4YVH - chain A; structure by X-ray diffraction, 1.60 A resolution.

# Chain A
Name: tRNA (guanine-N(1)-)-methyltransferase
Source organism: Haemophilus influenzae (strain ATCC 51907 / DSM 11121 / KW20 / Rd)
Notes: EC 2.1.1.228
UniProtKB: P43912 (TRMD_HAEIN); residue numbers follow UniProt; this construct covers 1-246
Amino-acid sequence (266 residues; each row starts with the number of its first residue; numbers below 1 keep their minus sign (Met-19 is residue -19)):
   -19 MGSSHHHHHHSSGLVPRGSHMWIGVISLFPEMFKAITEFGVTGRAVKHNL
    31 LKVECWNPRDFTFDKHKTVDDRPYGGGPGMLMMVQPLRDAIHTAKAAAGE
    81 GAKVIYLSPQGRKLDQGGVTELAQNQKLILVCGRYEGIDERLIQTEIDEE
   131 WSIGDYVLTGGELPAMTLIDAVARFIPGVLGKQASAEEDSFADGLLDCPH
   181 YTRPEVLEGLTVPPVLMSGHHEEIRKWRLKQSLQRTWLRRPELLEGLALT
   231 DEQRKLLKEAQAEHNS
Disordered / not traced: -19 to -2, 161-168
Construct notes: expression tag (-19 to 0)
Residues lining bound ligands: sinefungin (SFG): Tyr86, Leu87, Ser88, Pro89, Gln90, Cys112, Gly113, Arg114, Tyr115, Glu116, Gly117, Trp131, Ser132, Ile133, Gly134, Tyr136, Val137, Leu138, Thr139, Gly140, Gly141, Pro144, Asp169, Ser170, Asp177, His180
Swiss-Prot annotation at these positions:
  - active site: Asp169 (Proton acceptor)
  - binding site (S-adenosyl-L-methionine): Tyr86, Gly113, Ile133 to Leu138
What the authors report for this chain:
  - conformationally variable residues (order/disorder transition): Gly161 to Glu168
  - catalytic residues: Arg154, Asp169 (proposed by the authors, not directly observed)
  - mutagenesis - D169A (4,100-fold): abolished catalytic activity
  - mutagenesis - R154A: abolished catalytic activity on Tma tRNAGln WT
  - mutagenesis - S165A: decreased catalytic activity on Tma tRNAGln WT

# Summary
Bound to chain A: sinefungin. UniProt lists active-site residue Asp169 and 8 S-adenosyl-L-methionine-binding
residues. From the paper: catalytic residues Arg154 and Asp169; D169A abolishes catalytic activity; 3
substitutions were tested in all.
Chain A is tRNA (guanine-N(1)-)-methyltransferase (Haemophilus influenzae (strain ATCC 51907 / DSM 11121 /
KW20 / Rd)); the structure, Crystal Structure of H. influenzae TrmD in complex with sinefungin, was determined
by X-ray diffraction (same publication as 4YVG, 4YVI, 4YVJ and 4YVK).
